PDB entry 4PE1 | X-ray diffraction, 1.58 A resolution | chains A and B

[Chain A (and B)]
Name: Protein S100-B
Source organism: Bos taurus
Notes: chain B of this document is another copy of the same molecule, construct and numbering; everything in this record applies to it too
UniProt: P02638 (S100B_BOVIN); residues 0-91 here correspond to UniProt positions 1-92 (UniProt number = residue number + 1)
Amino-acid sequence (92 residues; row label = number of the first residue in the row; numbering starts at 0):
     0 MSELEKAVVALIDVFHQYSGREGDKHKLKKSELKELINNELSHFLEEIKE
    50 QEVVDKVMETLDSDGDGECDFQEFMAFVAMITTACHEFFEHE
Not modelled in the structure: 89-91 (chain B: 90-91)
Covalent attachments: diethylcarbamodithioic acid (DCD) linked to Cys84
Ion coordination: Ca2+ site 1: Ser18, Glu21, Asp23, Lys26, Glu31; Ca2+ site 2: Asp61, Asp63, Asp65, Glu67, Glu72
Residues lining bound ligands:
  - diethylcarbamodithioic acid (DCD), molecule 1: Val7, Val8, Ile11
  - diethylcarbamodithioic acid (DCD), molecule 2: His42, Phe43, Phe87
UniProt features mapped onto this chain:
  - binding site (Zn(2+)): His15, His25, His85, His90
  - binding site (Ca(2+)): Ser18, Glu21, Asp23, Asp61, Asp63, Asp65, Glu67, Glu72
  - modified residue: Ser1 (N-acetylserine)
What the authors report for this chain:
  - binding site for diethylcarbamodithioic acid: Val8, Phe43, Cys84, Phe87, Phe88
  - conformationally variable residues (side-chain flip): His15, Glu89

[Interface between chain A and chain B]
Residue-residue contacts (44; chain A residue first):
  Met0(A) - His42(B)
  Ser1(A) - Glu39(B)  hydrogen bond (side chain-backbone)
  Leu3(A) - Leu10(B)  hydrophobic
  Leu3(A) - Leu35(B)  hydrophobic
  Leu3(A) - Leu40(B)  hydrophobic
  Glu4(A) - Glu39(B)
  Glu4(A) - Leu40(B)
  Glu4(A) - Ser41(B)  hydrogen bond (side chain-backbone)
  Glu4(A) - His42(B)  salt bridge
  Glu4(A) - Phe43(B)  hydrogen bond (side chain-backbone)
  Ala6(A) - Ala6(B)  hydrophobic
  Val7(A) - Phe43(B)  hydrophobic
  Val7(A) - Thr81(B)
  Val7(A) - Cys84(B)  hydrophobic
  Ala9(A) - Glu2(B)
  Leu10(A) - Leu3(B)  hydrophobic
  Ile11(A) - Thr81(B)
  Ile11(A) - Phe88(B)  hydrophobic
  Phe14(A) - His85(B)
  His15(A) - Glu89(B)  salt bridge
  His25(A) - Glu89(B)  salt bridge
  Leu35(A) - Leu3(B)  hydrophobic
  Glu39(A) - Ser1(B)  hydrogen bond (backbone-side chain)
  Glu39(A) - Leu3(B)
  Glu39(A) - Glu4(B)
  Leu40(A) - Leu3(B)  hydrophobic
  Leu40(A) - Glu4(B)
  Ser41(A) - Glu4(B)  hydrogen bond (backbone-side chain)
  His42(A) - Glu4(B)  salt bridge
  Phe43(A) - Glu4(B)
  Phe43(A) - Val7(B)  hydrophobic
  Phe70(A) - Thr81(B)
  Phe70(A) - Thr82(B)
  Phe70(A) - His85(B)
  Met74(A) - Ala78(B)  hydrophobic
  Met74(A) - Thr81(B)  hydrogen bond
  Thr81(A) - Val7(B)
  Thr81(A) - Ile11(B)
  Thr81(A) - Phe70(B)
  Thr81(A) - Met74(B)
  Cys84(A) - Ile11(B)  hydrophobic
  His85(A) - Ile11(B)
  His85(A) - His15(B)  hydrogen bond
  His85(A) - Phe70(B)
Other interface residues (no listed pair), chain A (30 interface residues in all): Glu2, Val8, Val13, Phe73, Ala78, Ile80, Thr82
Other interface residues (no listed pair), chain B (31 interface residues in all): Val8, Ala9, Val13, Phe14, Phe73, Val77, Ile80

[Summary]
The interface between chain A and chain B involves 30 residues on one side and 31 on the other; the contacts
include 7 hydrogen bonds and 4 salt bridges. Polar contacts include Glu4(A)-His42(B), His15(A)-Glu89(B) and
His25(A)-Glu89(B). From the paper: a binding site for diethylcarbamodithioic acid at Val8(A), Phe43(A) and
Cys84(A) among others; conformational variability at His15(A) and Glu89(A).
Both chains are Protein S100-B (Bos taurus). Entry 4PE1 (Crystal Structure of Calcium-loaded S100B bound to
SC124) was determined by X-ray diffraction (same publication as 4PE0, 4PDZ, 4PE4 and 4PE7).
